Entry 2V69 (X-ray diffraction, 2.80 A resolution); this record covers chains C and D of the 16 polymer chains in the assembly.

== Chain C (and D) ==
Name: Ribulose bisphosphate carboxylase large chain
Organism: Chlamydomonas reinhardtii
Notes: EC 4.1.1.39; chain D of this document is another copy of the same molecule, construct and numbering; everything in this record applies to it too
UniProtKB: P00877 (RBL_CHLRE); residue numbers follow UniProt; this construct covers 1-475
Sequence (475 residues; numbered 1 to 475; the number before each row is that of its first residue):
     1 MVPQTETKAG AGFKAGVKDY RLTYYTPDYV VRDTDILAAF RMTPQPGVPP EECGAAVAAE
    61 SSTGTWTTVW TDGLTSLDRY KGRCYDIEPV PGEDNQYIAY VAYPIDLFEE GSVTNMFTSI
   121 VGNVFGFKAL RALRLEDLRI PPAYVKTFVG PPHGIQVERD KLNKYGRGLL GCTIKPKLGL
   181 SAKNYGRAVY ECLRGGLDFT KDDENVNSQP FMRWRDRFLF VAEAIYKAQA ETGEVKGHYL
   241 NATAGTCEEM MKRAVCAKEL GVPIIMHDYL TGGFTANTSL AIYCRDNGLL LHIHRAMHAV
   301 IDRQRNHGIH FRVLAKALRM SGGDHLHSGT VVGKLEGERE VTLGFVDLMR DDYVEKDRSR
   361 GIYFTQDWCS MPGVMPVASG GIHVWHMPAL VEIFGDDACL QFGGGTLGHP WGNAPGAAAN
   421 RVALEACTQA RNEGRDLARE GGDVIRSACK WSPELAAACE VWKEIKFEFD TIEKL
Unresolved in the structure: 1-11, 471-475 (chain D: 1-10, 475)
Cystine bridges: Cys449-Cys459
Modified positions: Pro104, Pro151 (4-hydroxyproline; HYP); Lys201 (lysine nz-carboxylic acid; KCX); Cys256, Cys369 (s-methylcysteine; SMC)
Construct notes: conflict Pro46 (Leu in P00877); engineered mutation Glu473 (Asp in P00877)
Bound ions: Mg2+: Lys201, Asp203, Glu204 (together with 2-carboxyarabinitol-1,5-diphosphate)
Ligand contacts:
  - 2-carboxyarabinitol-1,5-diphosphate (CAP), molecule 1: Glu60, Thr65, Trp66, Asn123
  - 2-carboxyarabinitol-1,5-diphosphate (CAP), molecule 2: Thr173, Lys175, Lys177, Lys201, Asp203, Glu204, His294, Arg295, His298, His327, Gly329, Lys334, Leu335, Ser379, Gly380, Gly381, Gln401, Phe402, Gly403, Gly404

== Chain C / chain D interface ==
Disulfides between the chains: Cys247(C)-Cys247(D)
Pairs across the interface - 259 pairs, chain C then chain D:
  Phe13(C) - Gly408(D)
  Phe13(C) - His409(D)
  Phe13(C) - Pro410(D)
  Ala15(C) - Gly408(D)
  Ala15(C) - Pro410(D)  hydrophobic
  Ala15(C) - Val461(D)
  Gly16(C) - Val461(D)
  Val17(C) - Ile465(D)  hydrophobic
  Gln45(C) - Phe469(D)
  Pro46(C) - Asp470(D)
  Val48(C) - Phe469(D)  hydrophobic
  Glu60(C) - Lys177(D)
  Glu60(C) - Lys334(D)  salt bridge
  Ser62(C) - Lys177(D)
  Ser62(C) - Leu178(D)  hydrogen bond (backbone-backbone)
  Thr63(C) - Pro176(D)
  Thr63(C) - Lys177(D)  hydrogen bond (backbone-backbone)
  Thr63(C) - Leu178(D)
  Gly64(C) - Lys177(D)
  Thr65(C) - Lys175(D)
  Thr65(C) - Lys334(D)  hydrogen bond
  Thr65(C) - Gly404(D)
  Trp66(C) - Gly381(D)
  Trp66(C) - Ile382(D)
  Trp66(C) - His383(D)
  Trp66(C) - Gly404(D)
  Trp66(C) - Gly405(D)
  Trp66(C) - Trp462(D)
  Trp66(C) - Ile465(D)  hydrophobic
  Thr67(C) - Gly404(D)
  Thr67(C) - Trp462(D)  hydrogen bond
  Thr68(C) - Gly408(D)
  Val69(C) - Lys175(D)
  Val69(C) - Leu407(D)
  Trp70(C) - Leu407(D)  hydrogen bond (backbone-backbone)
  Trp70(C) - Gly412(D)
  Trp70(C) - Asn413(D)  hydrogen bond
  Thr71(C) - Lys175(D)  hydrogen bond (side chain-backbone)
  Thr71(C) - Pro176(D)
  Thr71(C) - Leu407(D)
  Asp72(C) - Pro176(D)
  Leu74(C) - Asn184(D)
  Thr75(C) - Gly179(D)  hydrogen bond (side chain-backbone)
  Tyr80(C) - Gly179(D)
  Tyr80(C) - Phe211(D)
  Asp106(C) - Gln209(D)
  Asp106(C) - Pro210(D)
  Asp106(C) - Phe211(D)
  Leu107(C) - Leu178(D)  hydrophobic
  Leu107(C) - Gln209(D)  hydrogen bond (backbone-side chain)
  Phe108(C) - Gln209(D)
  Phe108(C) - Pro210(D)
  Glu109(C) - Asn207(D)
  Glu109(C) - Ser208(D)  hydrogen bond (side chain-backbone)
  Glu109(C) - Gln209(D)
  Glu109(C) - Arg253(D)  salt bridge
  Glu110(C) - Pro210(D)
  Glu110(C) - Arg213(D)  salt bridge
  Ser112(C) - Ala244(D)
  Ser112(C) - Gly245(D)  hydrogen bond (side chain-backbone)
  Thr114(C) - Thr243(D)
  Thr114(C) - Ala244(D)
  Thr114(C) - Thr271(D)  hydrogen bond (side chain-backbone)
  Thr114(C) - Gly272(D)
  Asn115(C) - Asn205(D)  hydrogen bond (side chain-backbone)
  Asn115(C) - Asn207(D)  hydrogen bond
  Asn115(C) - Gln209(D)
  Phe117(C) - Met297(D)  hydrophobic
  Thr118(C) - Glu204(D)
  Thr118(C) - Asn205(D)
  Thr118(C) - Asp268(D)
  Thr118(C) - Thr271(D)  hydrogen bond
  Ser119(C) - Leu178(D)
  Ser119(C) - Asn205(D)  hydrogen bond
  Val121(C) - Met297(D)
  Val121(C) - Val300(D)
  Gly122(C) - Ala296(D)
  Gly122(C) - Met297(D)  hydrogen bond (backbone-backbone)
  Asn123(C) - Glu204(D)  hydrogen bond
  Asn123(C) - His294(D)
  Asn123(C) - Leu335(D)
  Phe125(C) - Ala299(D)
  Phe125(C) - Val300(D)  hydrophobic
  Phe125(C) - Arg303(D)  hydrogen bond (backbone-side chain)
  Gly126(C) - Ala299(D)
  Gly126(C) - Arg303(D)
  Gly126(C) - Leu335(D)
  Gly126(C) - Glu336(D)  hydrogen bond (backbone-backbone)
  Phe127(C) - Arg303(D)  hydrogen bond (backbone-side chain)
  Phe127(C) - Lys334(D)
  Lys128(C) - Val331(D)  hydrogen bond (side chain-backbone)
  Lys128(C) - Val332(D)
  Lys128(C) - Gly333(D)  hydrogen bond (side chain-backbone)
  Lys128(C) - Lys334(D)  hydrogen bond (backbone-backbone)
  Lys128(C) - Leu335(D)
  Lys128(C) - Glu336(D)
  Lys128(C) - Phe467(D)  hydrogen bond (side chain-backbone)
  Lys128(C) - Phe469(D)
  Ala129(C) - Phe469(D)  hydrophobic
  Leu130(C) - Arg303(D)  hydrogen bond (backbone-side chain)
  Arg131(C) - Gln304(D)
  Ala132(C) - Gln304(D)
  Lys175(C) - Thr65(D)
  Lys175(C) - Val69(D)
  Lys175(C) - Thr71(D)  hydrogen bond (backbone-side chain)
  Pro176(C) - Thr63(D)
  Pro176(C) - Thr71(D)
  Pro176(C) - Asp72(D)
  Lys177(C) - Glu60(D)
  Lys177(C) - Ser62(D)
  Lys177(C) - Thr63(D)  hydrogen bond (backbone-backbone)
  Lys177(C) - Gly64(D)
  Leu178(C) - Ser62(D)
  Leu178(C) - Thr63(D)
  Leu178(C) - Leu107(D)
  Leu178(C) - Ser119(D)
  Gly179(C) - Thr75(D)  hydrogen bond (backbone-side chain)
  Gly179(C) - Tyr80(D)
  Leu180(C) - Thr71(D)
  Asn184(C) - Leu74(D)
  Glu204(C) - Thr118(D)
  Glu204(C) - Asn123(D)  hydrogen bond
  Asn205(C) - Ser62(D)
  Asn205(C) - Asn115(D)  hydrogen bond (backbone-side chain)
  Asn205(C) - Thr118(D)
  Asn205(C) - Ser119(D)  hydrogen bond
  Asn207(C) - Glu109(D)
  Asn207(C) - Asn115(D)  hydrogen bond
  Ser208(C) - Glu109(D)  hydrogen bond (backbone-side chain)
  Gln209(C) - Asp106(D)
  Gln209(C) - Leu107(D)  hydrogen bond (side chain-backbone)
  Gln209(C) - Phe108(D)
  Gln209(C) - Glu109(D)
  Gln209(C) - Asn115(D)
  Pro210(C) - Asp106(D)
  Pro210(C) - Phe108(D)
  Pro210(C) - Glu110(D)
  Phe211(C) - Tyr80(D)
  Phe211(C) - Asp106(D)
  Arg213(C) - Glu110(D)  salt bridge
  Thr243(C) - Thr114(D)
  Ala244(C) - Ser112(D)
  Ala244(C) - Thr114(D)
  Ala244(C) - Thr275(D)  hydrogen bond (backbone-side chain)
  Gly245(C) - Ser112(D)
  Gly245(C) - Phe274(D)
  Gly245(C) - Thr275(D)
  Gly245(C) - Thr278(D)  hydrogen bond (backbone-side chain)
  Thr246(C) - Thr275(D)
  Thr246(C) - Thr278(D)
  Thr246(C) - Ser279(D)
  Thr246(C) - Ile282(D)
  Cys247(C) - Cys247(D)  disulfide
  Cys247(C) - Thr275(D)
  Cys247(C) - Ala276(D)  hydrophobic
  Cys247(C) - Ser279(D)  hydrogen bond (backbone-side chain)
  Glu248(C) - Ser279(D)  hydrogen bond
  Met251(C) - Glu248(D)
  Arg253(C) - Glu109(D)  salt bridge
  Asp268(C) - Thr118(D)
  Thr271(C) - Thr114(D)  hydrogen bond (backbone-side chain)
  Thr271(C) - Thr118(D)  hydrogen bond
  Thr271(C) - Phe274(D)
  Gly272(C) - Thr114(D)
  Gly272(C) - Gly273(D)
  Gly272(C) - Phe274(D)
  Gly272(C) - Thr275(D)  hydrogen bond (backbone-side chain)
  Gly273(C) - Gly272(D)
  Gly273(C) - Gly273(D)
  Phe274(C) - Gly245(D)
  Phe274(C) - Thr271(D)
  Phe274(C) - Gly272(D)
  Thr275(C) - Ala244(D)  hydrogen bond (side chain-backbone)
  Thr275(C) - Gly245(D)
  Thr275(C) - Thr246(D)
  Thr275(C) - Cys247(D)
  Thr275(C) - Gly272(D)  hydrogen bond (backbone-backbone)
  Thr275(C) - Ala276(D)
  Ala276(C) - Cys247(D)  hydrophobic
  Ala276(C) - Thr275(D)
  Thr278(C) - Gly245(D)  hydrogen bond (side chain-backbone)
  Thr278(C) - Thr246(D)
  Ser279(C) - Thr246(D)
  Ser279(C) - Cys247(D)  hydrogen bond (side chain-backbone)
  Ser279(C) - Glu248(D)  hydrogen bond
  Ile282(C) - Thr246(D)
  His294(C) - Asn123(D)
  Ala296(C) - Gly122(D)
  Met297(C) - Phe117(D)  hydrophobic
  Met297(C) - Val121(D)
  Met297(C) - Gly122(D)  hydrogen bond (backbone-backbone)
  Met297(C) - Ile309(D)  hydrophobic
  Ala299(C) - Phe125(D)
  Ala299(C) - Gly126(D)
  Ala299(C) - His307(D)  hydrogen bond (backbone-side chain)
  Val300(C) - Val121(D)
  Val300(C) - Phe125(D)  hydrophobic
  Val300(C) - Ile301(D)  hydrophobic
  Val300(C) - His307(D)
  Val300(C) - Gly308(D)
  Val300(C) - Ile309(D)  hydrophobic
  Ile301(C) - Val300(D)  hydrophobic
  Ile301(C) - Ile301(D)  hydrophobic
  Arg303(C) - Phe125(D)  hydrogen bond (side chain-backbone)
  Arg303(C) - Gly126(D)
  Arg303(C) - Phe127(D)  hydrogen bond (side chain-backbone)
  Arg303(C) - Leu130(D)  hydrogen bond (side chain-backbone)
  Arg303(C) - His307(D)
  Gln304(C) - Arg131(D)
  Gln304(C) - Ala132(D)
  Gln304(C) - His307(D)  hydrogen bond
  His307(C) - Ala299(D)  hydrogen bond (side chain-backbone)
  His307(C) - Val300(D)
  His307(C) - Arg303(D)
  His307(C) - Gln304(D)
  Gly308(C) - Val300(D)
  Ile309(C) - Met297(D)  hydrophobic
  Ile309(C) - Val300(D)  hydrophobic
  Val331(C) - Lys128(D)  hydrogen bond (backbone-side chain)
  Val332(C) - Lys128(D)  hydrogen bond (backbone-side chain)
  Gly333(C) - Lys128(D)  hydrogen bond (backbone-side chain)
  Lys334(C) - Glu60(D)  salt bridge
  Lys334(C) - Thr65(D)  hydrogen bond
  Lys334(C) - Phe127(D)
  Lys334(C) - Lys128(D)  hydrogen bond (backbone-backbone)
  Leu335(C) - Asn123(D)
  Leu335(C) - Gly126(D)
  Leu335(C) - Lys128(D)
  Glu336(C) - Gly126(D)  hydrogen bond (backbone-backbone)
  Glu336(C) - Lys128(D)
  Gly381(C) - Trp66(D)
  Ile382(C) - Trp66(D)
  His383(C) - Trp66(D)
  Gly404(C) - Thr65(D)
  Gly404(C) - Trp66(D)
  Gly404(C) - Thr67(D)
  Gly405(C) - Trp66(D)
  Leu407(C) - Val69(D)
  Leu407(C) - Trp70(D)  hydrogen bond (backbone-backbone)
  Leu407(C) - Thr71(D)
  Gly408(C) - Phe13(D)
  Gly408(C) - Ala15(D)
  Gly408(C) - Thr68(D)
  His409(C) - Phe13(D)
  Pro410(C) - Phe13(D)
  Pro410(C) - Ala15(D)  hydrophobic
  Gly412(C) - Trp70(D)
  Asn413(C) - Trp70(D)  hydrogen bond
  Val461(C) - Gly16(D)
  Trp462(C) - Trp66(D)
  Trp462(C) - Thr67(D)  hydrogen bond
  Ile465(C) - Val17(D)  hydrophobic
  Phe467(C) - Lys128(D)  hydrogen bond (backbone-side chain)
  Phe469(C) - Val48(D)  hydrophobic
  Phe469(C) - Lys128(D)
  Phe469(C) - Ala129(D)  hydrophobic
  Asp470(C) - Gln45(D)
  Asp470(C) - Pro46(D)
  Asp470(C) - Arg131(D)  salt bridge
Also at the interface, not in a pair above, chain C (114 interface residues in all): Ala59, Ser61, Asn306
Also at the interface, not in a pair above, chain D (114 interface residues in all): Ala59, Leu180, Ala188, Met251, Asn306

== Overview ==
Chain C and chain D each contribute 114 residues to their interface, with 1 disulfide bond, 64 hydrogen bonds
and 7 salt bridges. Polar contacts include Glu60(C)-Lys334(D), Glu109(C)-Arg253(D) and Glu110(C)-Arg213(D).
Ligands of chain C: 2-carboxyarabinitol-1,5-diphosphate. Lys201(C), Asp203(C) and Glu204(C) coordinate Mg2+.
Chain C and chain D are both Ribulose bisphosphate carboxylase large chain (Chlamydomonas reinhardtii); the
structure, Crystal structure of Chlamydomonas reinhardtii Rubisco with a large- subunit mutation D473E, was
determined by X-ray diffraction together with 2V67, 2V68, 2V63 and 2V6A from the same study.
